1U8O - chains A and C of the 3 polymer chains in the assembly; structure by X-ray diffraction, 3.02 A resolution.

# Chain A
Molecule: Antibody 2F5 (light chain)
Source organism: Homo sapiens
Notes: antibody fragment or engineered binder
Chain sequence (214 residues; numbered 1 to 214; the number before each row is that of its first residue):
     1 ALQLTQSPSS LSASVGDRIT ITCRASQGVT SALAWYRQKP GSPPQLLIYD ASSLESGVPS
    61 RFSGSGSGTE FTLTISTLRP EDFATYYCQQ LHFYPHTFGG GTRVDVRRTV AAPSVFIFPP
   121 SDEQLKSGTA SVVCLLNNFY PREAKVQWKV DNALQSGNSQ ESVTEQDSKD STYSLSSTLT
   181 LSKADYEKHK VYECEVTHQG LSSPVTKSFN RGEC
Disulfides: C23-C88, C134-C194

# Chain C
Molecule: GP41 peptide
Chain sequence (7 residues; row label = number of the first residue in the row):
     1 ELDKHAS

# Interface between chain A and chain C
Residue-residue contacts - 12 pairs, chain A then chain C:
  L91(A) - D3(C)
  H92(A) - E1(C)
  H92(A) - L2(C)
  H92(A) - D3(C)  hydrogen bond (backbone-backbone)
  H92(A) - A6(C)
  F93(A) - E1(C)
  F93(A) - L2(C)  hydrophobic
  Y94(A) - E1(C)  hydrogen bond (backbone-backbone)
  Y94(A) - L2(C)
  Y94(A) - D3(C)  hydrogen bond
  Y94(A) - K4(C)
  H96(A) - D3(C)  salt bridge

# Summary
Chain A and chain C each contribute 5 residues to their interface; the contacts include 3 hydrogen bonds and 1
salt bridge. Polar contacts include H96(A)-D3(C), Y94(A)-D3(C) and H92(A)-D3(C).
Here chain A is Antibody 2F5 (light chain) (Homo sapiens) and chain C is GP41 peptide. Entry 1U8O (Crystal
structure of the HIV-1 Cross Neutralizing Monoclonal Antibody 2F5 in complex with gp41 Peptide ELDKHAS) was
determined by X-ray diffraction together with 1U8H, 1U8I, 1U8J, 1U8L, 1U8M, 1U8N and 14 further entries from
the same study.
